PDB entry 7KB9 | X-ray diffraction, 1.98 A resolution | chains A and B

== Chain A (and B) ==
Protein: Sensor histidine kinase
Source organism: Vibrio cholerae serotype O1 (strain ATCC 39315 / El Tor Inaba N16961)
Notes: engineered mutation(s): D238-T240 deletion mutant; chain B of this document is another copy of the same molecule, construct and numbering; everything in this record applies to it too
UniProtKB: Q9KM24 (Q9KM24_VIBCH); aligned to UniProt positions 38-253 over residues 38-253 (the alignment contains insertions or deletions, so no single offset holds)
Amino-acid sequence (219 residues; each row starts with the number of its first residue):
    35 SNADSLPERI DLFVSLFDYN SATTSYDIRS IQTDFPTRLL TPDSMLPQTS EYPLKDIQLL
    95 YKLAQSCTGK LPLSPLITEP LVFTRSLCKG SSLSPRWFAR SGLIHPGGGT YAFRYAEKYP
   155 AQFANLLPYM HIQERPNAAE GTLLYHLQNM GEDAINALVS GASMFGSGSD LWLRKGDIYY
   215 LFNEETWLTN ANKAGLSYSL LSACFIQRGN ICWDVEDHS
Unresolved in the structure: 35, 252-253 (chain B: 35-36, 252-253)
Construct notes: expression tag (35-37)
Disulfides: Cys-101/Cys-122, Cys-238/Cys-246
From the paper describing this entry:
  - mutagenesis - C101A/C122A (1.7-fold), F117A (1.2-fold), H139A (1.7-fold), H180A (1.3-fold): decreased signaling
  - mutagenesis - Y95A, D204A: unchanged signaling
  - mutagenesis - F117A (3.6-fold), H139A (11.9-fold): decreased growth
  - mutagenesis - Y95A: unchanged growth
  - mutagenesis - C101A/C122A (4.9-fold), H180A (6.3-fold): decreased growth in response to penicillin G
  - mutagenesis - D204A: unchanged growth in response to penicillin G

== Interface between chain A and chain B ==
Contacting residue pairs - 80 pairs, chain A then chain B:
  Asp-38(A) with Val-249(B)
  Leu-40(A) with Ile-240(B), hydrophobic; Trp-247(B); Asp-248(B); Val-249(B), hydrophobic
  Arg-43(A) with Val-249(B)
  Ile-44(A) with Ile-240(B), hydrophobic; Arg-242(B); Trp-247(B)
  Phe-47(A) with Trp-247(B), hydrophobic
  Asp-187(A) with Asn-244(B)
  Ala-188(A) with Asn-244(B)
  Ala-191(A) with Gly-243(B)
  Ala-196(A) with Gly-243(B)
  Met-198(A) with Arg-242(B); Gly-243(B); Ile-245(B), hydrophobic; Trp-247(B)
  Phe-199(A) with Asn-244(B); Ile-245(B), hydrophobic
  Gly-200(A) with Asn-244(B), hydrogen bond (backbone-side chain); Ile-245(B)
  Trp-221(A) with Trp-247(B)
  Asn-226(A) with Glu-250(B)
  Gly-229(A) with Val-249(B); Glu-250(B), hydrogen bond (backbone-backbone)
  Leu-230(A) with Trp-247(B), hydrophobic; Asp-248(B); Glu-250(B)
  Ser-231(A) with Trp-247(B); Asp-248(B), hydrogen bond (backbone-backbone); Val-249(B); Glu-250(B)
  Tyr-232(A) with Cys-246(B); Trp-247(B), hydrophobic
  Ser-233(A) with Ile-245(B); Cys-246(B), hydrogen bond (backbone-backbone)
  Leu-234(A) with Asn-244(B)
  Leu-235(A) with Gln-241(B); Asn-244(B), hydrogen bond (backbone-backbone); Cys-246(B), hydrophobic
  Ser-236(A) with Ser-236(B), hydrogen bond
  Ile-240(A) with Leu-40(B), hydrophobic; Ile-44(B), hydrophobic
  Gln-241(A) with Leu-235(B)
  Arg-242(A) with Ser-197(B); Met-198(B)
  Gly-243(A) with Ala-191(B); Ala-196(B); Met-198(B)
  Asn-244(A) with Asp-187(B); Phe-199(B); Gly-200(B), hydrogen bond (side chain-backbone); Leu-234(B); Leu-235(B), hydrogen bond (backbone-backbone)
  Ile-245(A) with Met-198(B), hydrophobic; Phe-199(B), hydrophobic; Gly-200(B); Leu-205(B), hydrophobic; Trp-221(B), hydrophobic; Ser-233(B)
  Cys-246(A) with Tyr-232(B); Ser-233(B), hydrogen bond (backbone-backbone)
  Trp-247(A) with Ile-44(B); Phe-47(B), hydrophobic; Met-198(B), hydrogen bond; Trp-221(B); Leu-230(B), hydrophobic; Ser-231(B); Tyr-232(B), hydrophobic
  Asp-248(A) with Leu-40(B); Leu-230(B); Ser-231(B), hydrogen bond (backbone-backbone)
  Val-249(A) with Asp-38(B); Leu-40(B), hydrophobic; Arg-43(B); Gly-229(B)
  Glu-250(A) with Gly-229(B), hydrogen bond (backbone-backbone); Leu-230(B); Ser-231(B)
Also at the interface, not in a pair above, chain A (38 interface residues in all): Pro-41, Ser-197, Leu-205, Ala-225, Phe-239
Also at the interface, not in a pair above, chain B (37 interface residues in all): Ala-188, Ala-225, Cys-238, Phe-239

== Summary ==
38 residues of chain A and 37 residues of chain B are in contact; the contacts include 12 hydrogen bonds.
Polar pairs include Gly-200(A)/Asn-244(B), Ser-236(A)/Ser-236(B) and Trp-247(A)/Met-198(B). From the paper:
C101A/C122A, F117A and H139A of chain A, among others, reduce signaling; F117A and H139A of chain A reduce
growth.
Chain A and chain B are both Sensor histidine kinase (Vibrio cholerae serotype O1 (strain ATCC 39315 / El Tor
Inaba N16961)); the structure, THE STRUCTURE OF A SENSOR DOMAIN OF A HISTIDINE KINASE (VxrA) FROM VIBRIO
CHOLERAE O1 BIOVAR ..., was determined by X-ray diffraction, deposited together with 7LA6, 7KB3 and 7KB7.
